Entry 6X59 (electron microscopy, 2.98 A resolution); this record covers chains G and I of the 11 polymer chains in the assembly.

[Chain G]
Name: Histone H2A type 1
Organism: Homo sapiens
UniProtKB: P0C0S8 (H2A1_HUMAN); residues 1-129 here correspond to UniProt positions 2-130 (UniProt number = residue number + 1)
Chain sequence (129 residues; numbered 1 to 129; the number before each row is that of its first residue):
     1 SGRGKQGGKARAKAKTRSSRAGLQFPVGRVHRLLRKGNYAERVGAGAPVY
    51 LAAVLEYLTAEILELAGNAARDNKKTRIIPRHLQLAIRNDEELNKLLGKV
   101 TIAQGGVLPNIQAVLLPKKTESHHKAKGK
Not modelled in the structure: 1-9, 117-129
UniProt features mapped onto this chain:
  - modified residue: Ser-1 (N-acetylserine), Arg-3 (Citrulline), Lys-5 (N6-(2-hydroxyisobutyryl)lysine), Lys-9 (N6-(2-hydroxyisobutyryl)lysine), Lys-13 (N6-(beta-hydroxybutyryl)lysine), Lys-36 (N6-(2-hydroxyisobutyryl)lysine), Lys-74 (N6-(2-hydroxyisobutyryl)lysine), Lys-75 (N6-(2-hydroxyisobutyryl)lysine), Lys-95 (N6-(2-hydroxyisobutyryl)lysine), Lys-99 (N6-glutaryllysine), Gln-104 (N5-methylglutamine), Lys-118 (N6-(2-hydroxyisobutyryl)lysine), Lys-119 (N6-crotonyllysine), Thr-120 (Phosphothreonine), Lys-125 (N6-crotonyllysine)
  - cross-link (Glycyl lysine isopeptide (Lys-Gly)): Lys-13 (interchain with G-Cter in ubiquitin), Lys-15 (interchain with G-Cter in ubiquitin), Lys-119 (interchain with G-Cter in ubiquitin)

[Chain I]
Molecule: 147-nt DNA strand
Sequence (147 nucleotides; row label = number of the first residue in the row; numbering starts at 0):
     0 CTGGAGAATCCCGGTGCCGAGGCCGCTCAATTGGTCGTAGACAGCTCTAG
    50 CACCGCTTAAACGCACGTACGCGCTGTCCCCCGCGTTTTAACCGCCAAGG
   100 GGATTACTCCCTAGTCTCCAGGCACGTGTCAGATATATACATCCTGT
Not modelled in the structure: 0, 146

[Chain G / chain I interface]
Contacting residue pairs (13; chain G residue first):
  Arg-29(G) / DG121(I)  phosphate contact
  Arg-29(G) / DC122(I)  salt bridge to the phosphate
  Arg-42(G) / DT111(I)  hydrogen bond to the sugar
  Arg-42(G) / DA112(I)  phosphate contact
  Val-43(G) / DT111(I)  sugar contact
  Val-43(G) / DA112(I)  hydrogen bond to the phosphate
  Gly-44(G) / DT111(I)  phosphate contact
  Ala-45(G) / DT111(I)  hydrogen bond to the phosphate
  Lys-75(G) / DG131(I)  phosphate contact
  Thr-76(G) / DA130(I)  phosphate contact
  Thr-76(G) / DG131(I)  hydrogen bond to the phosphate
  Arg-77(G) / DA130(I)  hydrogen bond to the sugar
  Arg-77(G) / DG131(I)  hydrogen bond to the phosphate
Interface residues without a listed pair, chain G (11 interface residues in all): Arg-11, Lys-13, Arg-35
Interface residues without a listed pair, chain I (10 interface residues in all): DT116, DC117, DA119, DA132

[In short]
11 residues of chain G and 10 residues of chain I are in contact, with 6 hydrogen bonds and 1 salt bridge.
Polar contacts include Arg-42(G)/DT111(I), Arg-77(G)/DA130(I) and Val-43(G)/DA112(I).
Chain G is Histone H2A type 1 (Homo sapiens) and chain I is a 147-nt DNA strand; the structure, The mouse cGAS
catalytic domain binding to human assembled nucleosome, was determined by electron microscopy together with
6X5A and 6XJD from the same study.
